7ARL - chains C and D of the 5 polymer chains in the assembly; structure by electron microscopy, 3.20 A resolution.

[Chain C]
Name: Lipoprotein-releasing ABC transporter permease subunit LolC
Source organism: Escherichia coli (strain K12)
Reference sequence: A0A4S5ATA9 (A0A4S5ATA9_ECOLI); residue numbers follow UniProt; this construct covers 1-399
Chain sequence (399 residues; numbered 1 to 399; the number before each row is that of its first residue):
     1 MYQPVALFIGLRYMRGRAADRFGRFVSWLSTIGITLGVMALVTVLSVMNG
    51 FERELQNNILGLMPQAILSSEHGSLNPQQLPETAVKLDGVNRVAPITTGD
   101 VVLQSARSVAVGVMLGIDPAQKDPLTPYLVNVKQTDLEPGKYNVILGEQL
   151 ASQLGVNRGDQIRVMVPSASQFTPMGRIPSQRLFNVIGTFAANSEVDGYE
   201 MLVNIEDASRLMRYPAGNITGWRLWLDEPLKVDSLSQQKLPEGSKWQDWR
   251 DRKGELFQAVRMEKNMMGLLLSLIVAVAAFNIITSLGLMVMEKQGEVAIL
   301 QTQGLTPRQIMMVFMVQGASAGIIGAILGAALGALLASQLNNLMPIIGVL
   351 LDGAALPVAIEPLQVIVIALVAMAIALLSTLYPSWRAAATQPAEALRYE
Disordered / not traced: 1, 213-216, 398-399
Ligand contacts: lipoprotein (Z41; (2S)-3-hydroxypropane-1,2-diyl dihexadecanoate): Met39, Ala40, Thr43, Val44, Val47, Met48, Phe51, Glu263, Met266, Met267, Leu269, Leu270, Leu273, Leu336, Ile347

[Chain D]
Name: Lipoprotein-releasing system ATP-binding protein LolD
Source organism: Escherichia coli (strain K12)
Notes: EC 7.6.2.-
Reference sequence: P75957 (LOLD_ECOLI); residues 1-233 here = UniProt positions 1-233
Chain sequence (241 residues; each row starts with the number of its first residue):
     1 MNKILLQCDNLCKRYQEGSVQTDVLHNVSFSVGEGEMMAIVGSSGSGKST
    51 LLHLLGGLDTPTSGDVIFNGQPMSKLSSAAKAELRNQKLGFIYQFHHLLP
   101 DFTALENVAMPLLIGKKKPAEINSRALEMLKAVGLDHRANHRPSELSGGE
   151 RQRVAIARALVNNPRLVLADEPTGNLDARNADSIFQLLGELNRLQGTAFL
   201 VVTHDLQLAKRMSRQLEMRDGRLTAELSLMGAEHHHHHHHH
Disordered / not traced: 1-3, 226-241
Sequence notes: expression tag (234-241)
UniProt features mapped onto this chain:
  - binding site (ATP): Gly42 to Ser49
  - mutagenesis: Gly42 (G42D: Loss of lipoprotein release when overexpressed)
Bound ions: Mg2+ near Ser49 (its only coordinating residue here)
Ligand contacts: ADP (adenosine-5'-diphosphate): Tyr15, Val24, Ser43, Ser44, Gly45, Ser46, Gly47, Lys48, Ser49, Thr50

[Chain C / chain D interface]
Contacting residue pairs - 40 pairs, chain C then chain D:
  Tyr2(C) - Glu106(D)
  Tyr2(C) - Ala109(D)
  Tyr2(C) - Leu113(D)
  Tyr2(C) - Pro119(D)
  Gln3(C) - Leu113(D)
  Ala6(C) - Leu113(D)
  Ile9(C) - Phe102(D)
  Ile9(C) - Leu113(D)  hydrophobic
  Tyr13(C) - Asp101(D)
  Tyr13(C) - Phe102(D)  hydrophobic
  Tyr13(C) - Glu106(D)  hydrogen bond
  Tyr13(C) - Arg142(D)
  Met14(C) - Asp101(D)
  Arg17(C) - Asp101(D)  salt bridge
  Lys293(C) - Asp101(D)  salt bridge
  Gly295(C) - His97(D)  hydrogen bond (backbone-side chain)
  Glu296(C) - Pro100(D)
  Ile299(C) - Tyr93(D)  hydrophobic
  Ile299(C) - His97(D)
  Ile299(C) - Arg158(D)
  Gln301(C) - Arg85(D)  hydrogen bond (backbone-side chain)
  Thr302(C) - Leu58(D)
  Thr302(C) - Arg85(D)
  Thr302(C) - Phe91(D)
  Gln303(C) - Arg85(D)
  Gln303(C) - Asn86(D)
  Gln303(C) - Met110(D)
  Gln303(C) - Pro111(D)
  Gln303(C) - Ile114(D)
  Gln303(C) - Arg158(D)
  Gly304(C) - Ala82(D)
  Gly304(C) - Ile114(D)
  Leu305(C) - Ala82(D)
  Leu305(C) - Ile114(D)  hydrophobic
  Thr306(C) - Ala82(D)
  Ala393(C) - His53(D)
  Leu396(C) - His53(D)
  Leu396(C) - Tyr93(D)  hydrophobic
  Leu396(C) - His97(D)
  Arg397(C) - Phe95(D)
Also at the interface, not in a pair above, chain C (25 interface residues in all): Pro4, Gly10, Leu300, Pro307, Pro392
Also at the interface, not in a pair above, chain D (27 interface residues in all): Ser49, Asp59, Ser78, Ala79, Leu99, Leu105

[Summary]
25 residues of chain C face 27 of chain D across their interface, with 3 hydrogen bonds and 2 salt bridges.
Among the polar pairs are Arg17(C)-Asp101(D), Lys293(C)-Asp101(D) and Tyr13(C)-Glu106(D). Chain C binds
lipoprotein. Ligands of chain D: ADP.
Here chain C is Lipoprotein-releasing ABC transporter permease subunit LolC and chain D is
Lipoprotein-releasing system ATP-binding protein LolD, both from Escherichia coli (strain K12). Entry 7ARL
(LolCDE in complex with lipoprotein and ADP) was determined by electron microscopy (same publication as 7ARH,
7ARI, 7ARJ, 7ARK and 7ARM).
